Entry 8KEE (electron microscopy, 3.26 A resolution); this record covers chains G and L of the 36 polymer chains in the assembly.

Chain G (and L):
Protein: sheath
Organism: unclassified Caudoviricetes
Notes: chain L of this document is another copy of the same molecule, construct and numbering; everything in this record applies to it too
Sequence (506 residues; numbered 1 to 506; the number before each row is that of its first residue):
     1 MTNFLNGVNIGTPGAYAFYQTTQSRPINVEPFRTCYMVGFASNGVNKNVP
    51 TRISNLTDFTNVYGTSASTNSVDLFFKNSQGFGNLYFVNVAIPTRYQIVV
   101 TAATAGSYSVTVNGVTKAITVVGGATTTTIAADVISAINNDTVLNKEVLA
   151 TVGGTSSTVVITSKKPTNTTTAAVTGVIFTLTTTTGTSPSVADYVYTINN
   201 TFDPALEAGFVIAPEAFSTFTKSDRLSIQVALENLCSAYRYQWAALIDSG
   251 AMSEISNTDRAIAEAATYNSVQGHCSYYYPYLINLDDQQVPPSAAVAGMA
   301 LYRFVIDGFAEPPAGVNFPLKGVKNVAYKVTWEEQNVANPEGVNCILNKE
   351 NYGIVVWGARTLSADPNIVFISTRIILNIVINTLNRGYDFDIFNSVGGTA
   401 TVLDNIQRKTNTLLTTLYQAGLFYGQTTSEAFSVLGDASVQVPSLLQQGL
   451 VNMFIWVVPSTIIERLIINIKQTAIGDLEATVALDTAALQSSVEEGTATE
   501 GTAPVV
Unresolved in the structure: 506

How chain G and chain L interact:
Pairs across the interface (65; chain G residue first):
  Trp332(G) - Ile10(L)  hydrophobic
  Trp332(G) - Thr12(L)
  Gln335(G) - Thr12(L)
  Gln335(G) - Pro13(L)
  Asn336(G) - Ile10(L)
  Asn336(G) - Gly11(L)  hydrogen bond (side chain-backbone)
  Asn336(G) - Thr12(L)
  Asn339(G) - Gly11(L)  hydrogen bond (side chain-backbone)
  Asn339(G) - Pro13(L)
  Pro340(G) - Gly11(L)
  Trp357(G) - Pro13(L)  hydrogen bond (side chain-backbone)
  Trp357(G) - Gly14(L)
  Glu464(G) - Gly11(L)
  Glu464(G) - Pro13(L)
  Glu464(G) - Gly14(L)
  Arg465(G) - Gly7(L)  hydrogen bond (side chain-backbone)
  Arg465(G) - Val8(L)
  Arg465(G) - Ile10(L)  hydrogen bond (side chain-backbone)
  Arg465(G) - Thr12(L)
  Arg465(G) - Gly14(L)
  Arg465(G) - Tyr16(L)
  Leu466(G) - Gly14(L)  hydrogen bond (backbone-backbone)
  Leu466(G) - Ala15(L)
  Leu466(G) - Tyr16(L)  hydrogen bond (backbone-backbone)
  Ile467(G) - Gly7(L)
  Ile467(G) - Tyr16(L)  hydrophobic
  Ile467(G) - Phe18(L)  hydrophobic
  Ile468(G) - Tyr16(L)  hydrogen bond (backbone-backbone)
  Ile468(G) - Ala17(L)
  Ile468(G) - Phe18(L)  hydrogen bond (backbone-backbone)
  Asn469(G) - Asn3(L)
  Asn469(G) - Asn6(L)
  Asn469(G) - Phe18(L)
  Asn469(G) - Gln20(L)
  Ile470(G) - Phe18(L)  hydrogen bond (backbone-backbone)
  Ile470(G) - Tyr19(L)
  Ile470(G) - Gln20(L)  hydrogen bond (backbone-backbone)
  Lys471(G) - Gln20(L)
  Asp485(G) - Gln20(L)
  Ala487(G) - Arg25(L)
  Ala488(G) - Gln23(L)  hydrogen bond (backbone-side chain)
  Ala488(G) - Arg25(L)
  Leu489(G) - Phe4(L)  hydrophobic
  Leu489(G) - Gln23(L)
  Ser491(G) - Arg25(L)
  Ser491(G) - Pro26(L)
  Ser492(G) - Gln23(L)  hydrogen bond
  Ser492(G) - Ser24(L)  hydrogen bond (side chain-backbone)
  Ser492(G) - Pro26(L)
  Val493(G) - Phe4(L)  hydrophobic
  Glu495(G) - Pro26(L)
  Thr497(G) - Met1(L)  hydrogen bond (backbone-backbone)
  Thr497(G) - Pro26(L)
  Ala498(G) - Met1(L)  hydrogen bond (backbone-backbone)
  Ala498(G) - Phe4(L)  hydrophobic
  Thr499(G) - Met1(L)
  Thr499(G) - Leu5(L)
  Glu500(G) - Met1(L)  hydrogen bond (backbone-backbone)
  Gly501(G) - Met1(L)
  Thr502(G) - Leu5(L)
  Ala503(G) - Leu5(L)  hydrophobic
  Ala503(G) - Asn9(L)
  Pro504(G) - Leu5(L)
  Pro504(G) - Asn6(L)
  Pro504(G) - Asn9(L)
Other interface residues (no listed pair), chain G (32 interface residues in all): Leu484, Val505
Other interface residues (no listed pair), chain L (25 interface residues in all): Ile27, Asn28

Summary:
32 residues of chain G face 25 of chain L across their interface, with 17 hydrogen bonds. Among the polar
pairs are Asn336(G)-Gly11(L), Asn339(G)-Gly11(L) and Trp357(G)-Pro13(L).
Both chains are sheath (unclassified Caudoviricetes). Entry 8KEE (Cyanophage A-1(L) sheath-tube) was
determined by electron microscopy, deposited together with 8KEA, 8KEC, 8KEF and 8KEG.
